PDB entry 6SGY | electron microscopy, 4.60 A resolution (low resolution: residue-level contacts below are approximate; hydrogen-bond / salt-bridge calls are withheld) | chains A and B

Chain A (and B):
Protein: ESX-3 secretion system protein EccB3
From: Mycobacterium smegmatis (strain ATCC 700084 / mc(2)155)
Notes: chain B of this document is another copy of the same molecule, construct and numbering; everything in this record applies to it too
UniProt: A0QQ39 (ECCB3_MYCS2); residues 100-518 here = UniProt positions 100-518
Sequence (419 residues; row label = number of the first residue in the row):
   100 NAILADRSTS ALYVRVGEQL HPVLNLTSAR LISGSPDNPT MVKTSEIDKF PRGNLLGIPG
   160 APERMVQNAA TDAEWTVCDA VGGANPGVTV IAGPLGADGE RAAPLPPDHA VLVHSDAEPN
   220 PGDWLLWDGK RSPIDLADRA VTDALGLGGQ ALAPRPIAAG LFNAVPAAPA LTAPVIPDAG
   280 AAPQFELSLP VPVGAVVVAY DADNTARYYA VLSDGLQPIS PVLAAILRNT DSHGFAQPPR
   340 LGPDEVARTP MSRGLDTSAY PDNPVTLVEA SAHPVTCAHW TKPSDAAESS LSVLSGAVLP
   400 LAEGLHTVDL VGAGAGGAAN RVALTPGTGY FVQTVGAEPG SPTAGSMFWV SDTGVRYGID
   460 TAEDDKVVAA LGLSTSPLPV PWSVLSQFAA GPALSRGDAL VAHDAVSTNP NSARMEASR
Disordered / not traced: 502-518
Disulfides: Cys-177/Cys-376

How chain A and chain B interact:
Contacting residue pairs (21):
  Ser-107(A) with Asn-137(B)
  Thr-108(A) with Arg-163(B)
  Ser-109(A) with Asn-137(B); Arg-163(B)
  Leu-111(A) with Arg-163(B)
  Asn-137(A) with Ser-107(B)
  Met-140(A) with Met-140(B)
  Pro-158(A) with Leu-409(B)
  Gly-159(A) with Thr-452(B)
  Arg-163(A) with Thr-108(B); Ser-109(B); Ala-110(B); Leu-111(B)
  Thr-406(A) with Val-500(B); Ala-501(B)
  Val-407(A) with Val-500(B); Ala-501(B)
  Thr-452(A) with Gly-159(B)
  Val-500(A) with Val-407(B)
  Ala-501(A) with Thr-406(B); Val-407(B)
Also at the interface, not in a pair above, chain A (21 interface residues in all): Ala-110, Leu-123, Leu-154, Leu-409, Gly-413, Ala-414, Pro-425
Also at the interface, not in a pair above, chain B (21 interface residues in all): Arg-106, Leu-123, Pro-158, Gly-413, Ala-414, Pro-425

In short:
Chain A and chain B each contribute 21 residues to their interface.
Chain A and chain B are both ESX-3 secretion system protein EccB3 (Mycobacterium smegmatis (strain ATCC 700084
/ mc(2)155)); the structure, Structure of EccB3 dimer from the ESX-3 core complex, was determined by electron
microscopy together with 6SGW, 6SGX and 6SGZ from the same study.
